PDB entry 7KAL | electron microscopy, 4.00 A resolution | chains E and F of the 7 polymer chains in the assembly

# Chain E
Molecule: Protein transport protein Sec66/Sec71
From: Thermomyces lanuginosus
Chain sequence (243 residues; numbered 1 to 243; the number before each row is that of its first residue):
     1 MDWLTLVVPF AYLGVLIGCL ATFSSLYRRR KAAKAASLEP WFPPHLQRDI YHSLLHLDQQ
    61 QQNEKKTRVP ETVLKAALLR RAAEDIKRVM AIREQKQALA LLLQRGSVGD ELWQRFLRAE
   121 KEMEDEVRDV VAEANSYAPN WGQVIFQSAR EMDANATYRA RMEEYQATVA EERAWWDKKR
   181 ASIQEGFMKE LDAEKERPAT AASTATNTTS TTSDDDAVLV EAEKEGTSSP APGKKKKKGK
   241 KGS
Disordered / not traced: 1-2, 62-67, 181-243

# Chain F
Molecule: Protein transport protein Sec72
From: Thermomyces lanuginosus
Chain sequence (214 residues; row label = number of the first residue in the row):
     1 MSSDLDTYTH YPLHLDPSSK AVSLATTEGQ TPAQTEAVEA ELQQLNALHR SLISLDPPNV
    61 PPPPLPINPK RSAQITKLKE TANTAYKRGN HGEAVRLYSY AIEMAAGRPG WEPVNLAREE
   121 LSGLYANRAQ AHMAQQMWPE GWVDAKCSVE SKPVGNAKGW WRGGKCLVEM GRYDEARAWI
   181 EQALGIEGPA SDGGKELAAL LEEIKAGSQR RQGS
Disordered / not traced: 1-6, 28, 188-190, 205-214

# Interface between chain E and chain F
Contacting residue pairs (61):
  L46(E) with E41(F)
  Q47(E) with E41(F), hydrogen bond
  D49(E) with T9(F); Y11(F)
  I50(E) with L42(F), hydrophobic
  H52(E) with Y8(F)
  S53(E) with Y8(F); H10(F); Y11(F), hydrogen bond (side chain-backbone)
  L54(E) with L13(F), hydrophobic
  H56(E) with Y8(F), hydrogen bond; H10(F)
  L57(E) with L13(F)
  R68(E) with L15(F)
  V69(E) with L15(F), hydrophobic
  P70(E) with L15(F); K20(F)
  T72(E) with H49(F), hydrogen bond; N59(F)
  V73(E) with K20(F); H49(F)
  K75(E) with N59(F)
  A76(E) with L45(F)
  A77(E) with L45(F)
  L79(E) with L52(F), hydrophobic; P61(F), hydrophobic
  R80(E) with E41(F), salt bridge; Q44(F), hydrogen bond (side chain-backbone); L45(F); L48(F)
  W141(E) with V60(F)
  Q147(E) with P64(F)
  E151(E) with G110(F); W111(F); E112(F); P113(F); V114(F), hydrogen bond (side chain-backbone)
  M152(E) with L48(F), hydrophobic; G110(F), hydrogen bond (backbone-backbone)
  A154(E) with V114(F), hydrophobic
  N155(E) with P109(F), hydrogen bond (side chain-backbone); G110(F); V114(F)
  Y158(E) with R118(F); L121(F); S151(F), hydrogen bond
  R159(E) with A106(F), hydrogen bond (side chain-backbone); R108(F), hydrogen bond (side chain-backbone)
  M162(E) with Y125(F), hydrophobic; C147(F), hydrophobic
  Y165(E) with V143(F); C147(F), hydrophobic; E150(F)
  Q166(E) with D144(F)
  V169(E) with E140(F); V143(F), hydrophobic
  R173(E) with P139(F); E140(F)
  W176(E) with W138(F); P139(F), hydrophobic; M170(F), hydrophobic
Interface residues without a listed pair, chain E (38 interface residues in all): S148, R161, E172, W175, K179
Interface residues without a listed pair, chain F (46 interface residues in all): H14, V22, V38, I53, P62, R128, E169, R172

# In short
38 residues of chain E and 46 residues of chain F are in contact, with 11 hydrogen bonds and 1 salt bridge.
Polar contacts include R80(E)-E41(F), Q47(E)-E41(F) and S53(E)-Y11(F).
Here chain E is Protein transport protein Sec66/Sec71 and chain F is Protein transport protein Sec72, both
from Thermomyces lanuginosus. Entry 7KAL (Cryo-EM structure of the Sec complex from T. lanuginosus, wild-type,
class with Sec62, plug-open conformation) was determined by electron microscopy, deposited together with 7KAH,
7KAI, 7KAJ, 7KAK, 7KAM, 7KAN and 8 further entries.
